Entry 4MFV (X-ray diffraction, 2.92 A resolution); this record covers chains A and B.

[Chain A (and B)]
Name: Beta-catenin-like protein 1
Source organism: Homo sapiens
Notes: chain B of this document is another copy of the same molecule, construct and numbering; everything in this record applies to it too
UniProtKB: Q8WYA6 (CTBL1_HUMAN); numbering as in UniProt (aligned over 33-563)
Amino-acid sequence (534 residues; each row starts with the number of its first residue):
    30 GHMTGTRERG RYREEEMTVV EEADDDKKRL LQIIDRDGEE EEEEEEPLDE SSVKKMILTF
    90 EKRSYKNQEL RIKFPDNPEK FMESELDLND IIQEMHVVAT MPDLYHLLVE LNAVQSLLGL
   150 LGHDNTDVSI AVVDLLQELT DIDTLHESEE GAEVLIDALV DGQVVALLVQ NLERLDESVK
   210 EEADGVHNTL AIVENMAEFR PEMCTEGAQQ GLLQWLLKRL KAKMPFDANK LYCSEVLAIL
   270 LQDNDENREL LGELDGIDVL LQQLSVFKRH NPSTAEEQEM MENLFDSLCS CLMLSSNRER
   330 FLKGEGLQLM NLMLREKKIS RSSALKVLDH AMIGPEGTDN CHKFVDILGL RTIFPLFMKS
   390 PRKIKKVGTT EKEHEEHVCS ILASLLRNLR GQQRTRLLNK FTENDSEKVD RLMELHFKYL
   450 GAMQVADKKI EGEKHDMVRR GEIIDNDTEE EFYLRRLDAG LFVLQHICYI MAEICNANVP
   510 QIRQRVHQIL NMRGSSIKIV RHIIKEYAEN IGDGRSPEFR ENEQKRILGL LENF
Unresolved in the structure: 30-74
Construct notes: expression tag (30-32)
Curated features (UniProtKB/Swiss-Prot):
  - motif: Met-130 to Leu-140 (Nuclear export signal (NES))
  - modified residue: Lys-91 (N6-acetyllysine), Ser-389 (Phosphoserine), Ser-545 (Phosphoserine)
  - natural variant: Met-466 (M466V: In IMD99)
  - mutagenesis: Met-521 to Phe-563 (No change in NLS binding nor folding)
Reported in the primary citation:
  - mutagenesis - E167R, D213R, D256R, E308R, E402R: unchanged binding to CDC5L141-377
  - mutagenesis - E178R/E179R: decreased binding to CDC5L141-377
  - mutagenesis - E178R/E179R/E264R/E308R/D315R: abolished binding to CDC5L141-377

[Interface between chain A and chain B]
Contacting residue pairs (28):
  Lys-83(A) / Ile-101(B)
  Leu-87(A) / Ile-101(B)  hydrophobic
  Lys-91(A) / Tyr-94(B)
  Tyr-94(A) / Glu-90(B)
  Tyr-94(A) / Lys-91(B)
  Tyr-94(A) / Tyr-94(B)  hydrophobic
  Gln-97(A) / Glu-90(B)
  Gln-97(A) / Leu-140(B)
  Gln-97(A) / Asn-141(B)
  Ile-101(A) / Lys-83(B)
  Ile-101(A) / Leu-87(B)  hydrophobic
  Ile-101(A) / Leu-140(B)  hydrophobic
  Leu-140(A) / Ile-101(B)  hydrophobic
  Asn-141(A) / Gln-97(B)
  Gln-144(A) / Gly-148(B)
  Gly-148(A) / Gln-144(B)
  Asp-190(A) / Leu-196(B)
  Asp-190(A) / Gln-199(B)
  Gln-192(A) / Gln-192(B)
  Gln-192(A) / Ala-195(B)
  Gln-192(A) / Gln-239(B)
  Ala-195(A) / Gln-192(B)
  Leu-196(A) / Asp-190(B)
  Gln-199(A) / Asp-190(B)
  Gln-239(A) / Gln-192(B)
  Glu-278(A) / Glu-278(B)
  Glu-278(A) / Glu-282(B)
  Glu-282(A) / Glu-278(B)
Other interface residues (no listed pair), chain A (21 interface residues in all): Glu-90, Gly-151, Gln-238
Other interface residues (no listed pair), chain B (21 interface residues in all): Gly-151, Gln-238

[In short]
The chain A/chain B interface involves 21 residues from each chain. UniProt lists 2 mutagenesis sites on chain
A. The paper reports that E178R/E179R of chain A reduce binding to CDC5L141-377; E178R/E179R/E264R/E308R/D315R
of chain A abolish binding to CDC5L141-377; 7 substitutions were tested in all.
Both chains are Beta-catenin-like protein 1 (Homo sapiens). Entry 4MFV (Crystal structure of human
CTNNBL1(residues 33~563)) was determined by X-ray diffraction, deposited together with 4MFU.
